Entry 5N60 (electron microscopy, 7.70 A resolution (low resolution: residue-level contacts below are approximate; hydrogen-bond / salt-bridge calls are withheld)); this record covers chains B and N of the 18 polymer chains in the assembly.

[Chain B]
Protein: DNA-directed RNA polymerase I subunit RPA135
Source organism: Saccharomyces cerevisiae (strain ATCC 204508 / S288c)
Notes: EC 2.7.7.6
Reference sequence: P22138 (RPA2_YEAST); residues 1-1203 here = UniProt positions 1-1203
Chain sequence (1203 residues; numbered 1 to 1203; the number before each row is that of its first residue):
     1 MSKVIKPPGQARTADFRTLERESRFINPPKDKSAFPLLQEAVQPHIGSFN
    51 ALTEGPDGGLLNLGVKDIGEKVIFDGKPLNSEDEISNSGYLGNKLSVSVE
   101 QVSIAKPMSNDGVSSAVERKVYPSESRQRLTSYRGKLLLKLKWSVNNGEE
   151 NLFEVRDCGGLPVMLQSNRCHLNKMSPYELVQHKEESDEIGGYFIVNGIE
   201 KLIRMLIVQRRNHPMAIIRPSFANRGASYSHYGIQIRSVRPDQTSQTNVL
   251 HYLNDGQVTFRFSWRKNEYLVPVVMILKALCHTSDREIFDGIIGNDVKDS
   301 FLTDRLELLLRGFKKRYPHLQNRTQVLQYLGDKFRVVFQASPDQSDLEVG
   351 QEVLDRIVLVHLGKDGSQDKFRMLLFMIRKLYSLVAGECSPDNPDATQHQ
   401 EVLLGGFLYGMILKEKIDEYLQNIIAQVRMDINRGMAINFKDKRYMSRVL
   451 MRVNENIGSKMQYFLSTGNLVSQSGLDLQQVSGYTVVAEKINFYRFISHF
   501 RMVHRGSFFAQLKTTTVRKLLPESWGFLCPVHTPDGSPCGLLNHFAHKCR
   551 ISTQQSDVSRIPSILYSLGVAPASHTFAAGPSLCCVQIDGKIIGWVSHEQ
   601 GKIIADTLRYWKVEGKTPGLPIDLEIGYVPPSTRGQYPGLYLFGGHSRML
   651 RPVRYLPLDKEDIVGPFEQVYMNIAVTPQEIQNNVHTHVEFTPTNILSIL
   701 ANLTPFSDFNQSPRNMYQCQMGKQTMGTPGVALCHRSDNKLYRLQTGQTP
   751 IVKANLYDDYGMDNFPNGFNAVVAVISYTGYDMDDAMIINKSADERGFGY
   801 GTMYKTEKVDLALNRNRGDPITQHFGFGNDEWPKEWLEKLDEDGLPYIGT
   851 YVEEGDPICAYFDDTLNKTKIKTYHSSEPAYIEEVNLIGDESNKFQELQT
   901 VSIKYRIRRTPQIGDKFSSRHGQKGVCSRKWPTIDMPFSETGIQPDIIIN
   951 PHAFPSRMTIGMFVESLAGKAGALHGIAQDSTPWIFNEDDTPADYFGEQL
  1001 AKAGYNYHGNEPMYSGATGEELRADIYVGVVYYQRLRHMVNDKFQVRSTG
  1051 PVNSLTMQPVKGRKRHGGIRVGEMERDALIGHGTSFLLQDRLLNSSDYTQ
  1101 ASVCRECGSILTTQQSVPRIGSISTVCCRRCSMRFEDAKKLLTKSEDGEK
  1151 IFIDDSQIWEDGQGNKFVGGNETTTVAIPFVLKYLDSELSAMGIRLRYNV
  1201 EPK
Unresolved in the structure: 1-13, 82-86, 1039-1042, 1142-1150
Metal / ion sites: Zn2+: C1104, C1107, C1128, C1131
Curated features (UniProtKB/Swiss-Prot):
  - zinc finger: C1104 to C1131 (C4-type)
  - modified residue: S2 (N-acetylserine), S81 (Phosphoserine), S1156 (Phosphoserine)

[Chain N]
Protein: DNA-directed RNA polymerase I subunit RPA34
Source organism: Saccharomyces cerevisiae (strain ATCC 204508 / S288c)
Reference sequence: P47006 (RPA34_YEAST); residue numbers follow UniProt; this construct covers 1-233
Chain sequence (233 residues; each row starts with the number of its first residue):
     1 MSKLSKDYVSDSDSDDEVISNEFSIPDGFKKCKHLKNFPLNGDNKKKAKQ
    51 QQVWLIKFPSNVDISKLKSLPVDFESSTTMTIDKHDYKIMDDTDIESSLT
   101 QDNLSNMTLLVPSESKESLKIASTAKDNAPLQFDKVFSVSETAKIPAIDY
   151 SKVRVPRKDVPKVEGLKLEHFATGYDAEDFHVAEEVKENKKEPKKRSHHD
   201 DEEESSEKKKKKKEKREKREKKDKKDKKKKHRD
Unresolved in the structure: 1-23, 42-48, 73-77, 181-233
Curated features (UniProtKB/Swiss-Prot):
  - modified residue (Phosphoserine): S10, S12, S14, S60

[Interface between chain B and chain N]
Residue-residue contacts (60; chain B residue first):
  Y566(B) - K57(N)
  Y566(B) - S140(N)
  S567(B) - K57(N)
  S567(B) - S140(N)
  L568(B) - S140(N)
  G569(B) - S140(N)
  H575(B) - M107(N)
  T576(B) - I95(N)
  F577(B) - N106(N)
  Q600(B) - K88(N)
  T607(B) - I145(N)
  Y610(B) - I145(N)
  L656(B) - I148(N)
  L656(B) - V153(N)
  P657(B) - I148(N)
  P678(B) - V153(N)
  P678(B) - R154(N)
  P678(B) - V155(N)
  Q679(B) - R154(N)
  Q679(B) - V155(N)
  Q679(B) - P156(N)
  Q679(B) - R157(N)
  I681(B) - Y150(N)
  I681(B) - V153(N)
  I681(B) - R154(N)
  Q682(B) - Y150(N)
  Q682(B) - R154(N)
  N683(B) - Y150(N)
  N683(B) - R154(N)
  N684(B) - Y150(N)
  H686(B) - I148(N)
  H975(B) - K167(N)
  H975(B) - E169(N)
  W984(B) - R157(N)
  I985(B) - R157(N)
  I985(B) - V160(N)
  F986(B) - R157(N)
  F986(B) - V160(N)
  N987(B) - R157(N)
  N987(B) - D159(N)
  D989(B) - D159(N)
  D990(B) - D159(N)
  D990(B) - V160(N)
  D990(B) - K162(N)
  Y995(B) - P161(N)
  Y995(B) - K162(N)
  Y995(B) - V163(N)
  Q999(B) - L166(N)
  A1001(B) - L168(N)
  K1002(B) - L166(N)
  K1002(B) - K167(N)
  K1002(B) - L168(N)
  K1002(B) - E169(N)
  A1003(B) - K167(N)
  A1003(B) - L168(N)
  A1003(B) - E169(N)
  A1003(B) - H170(N)
  G1004(B) - L168(N)
  G1004(B) - H170(N)
  Y1005(B) - H170(N)
Other interface residues (no listed pair), chain B (44 interface residues in all): N295, I603, D606, W611, R654, D659, E680, V685, T687, T941, L974
Other interface residues (no listed pair), chain N (33 interface residues in all): M90, D94, S138, E141, A143, P146, K158, G165, F171

[In short]
44 residues of chain B face 33 of chain N across their interface. C1104(B), C1107(B), C1128(B) and C1131(B)
form the Zn2+ site.
Here chain B is DNA-directed RNA polymerase I subunit RPA135 and chain N is DNA-directed RNA polymerase I
subunit RPA34, both from Saccharomyces cerevisiae (strain ATCC 204508 / S288c). Entry 5N60 (Cryo-EM structure
of RNA polymerase I in complex with Rrn3 and Core Factor (Orientation I)) was determined by electron
microscopy together with 5O7X, 5N5Y, 5N5Z and 5N61 from the same study.
